PDB entry 1I4P | X-ray diffraction, 2.00 A resolution | chain A

Chain A:
Protein: Enterotoxin type C-2
Organism: Staphylococcus aureus
UniProt: P34071 (ENTC2_STAAU); residues 1-239 here correspond to UniProt positions 28-266 (UniProt number = residue number + 27)
Chain sequence (239 residues; numbered 1 to 239; the number before each row is that of its first residue):
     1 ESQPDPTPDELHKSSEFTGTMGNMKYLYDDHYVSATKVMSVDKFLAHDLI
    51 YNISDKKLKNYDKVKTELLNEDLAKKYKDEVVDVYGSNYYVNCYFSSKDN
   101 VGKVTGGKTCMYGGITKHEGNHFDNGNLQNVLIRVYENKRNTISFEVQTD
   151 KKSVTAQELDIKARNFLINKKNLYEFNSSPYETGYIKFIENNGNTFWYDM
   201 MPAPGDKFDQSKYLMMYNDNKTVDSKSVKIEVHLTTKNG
Disordered / not traced: 101-105
Disulfide bonds: C93-C110
Ion coordination: Zn2+: D9, D83, H118, H122
Swiss-Prot annotation at these positions:
  - binding site (Zn(2+)): D9, H47, E71, E80, D83, H118, E119, H122

Overview:
D9, D83, H118 and H122 form the Zn2+ site. UniProt lists 8 Zn2+-binding residues.
Chain A is Enterotoxin type C-2 (Staphylococcus aureus); the structure, Crystal structure of staphylococcal
enterotoxin C2 at 100K crystallized at ph 5.5, was determined by X-ray diffraction together with 1I4Q, 1I4R,
1I4X and 1CQV from the same study.
